4UCT - chain A; structure by X-ray diffraction, 2.10 A resolution.

[Chain A]
Molecule: DNA ligase
Source organism: Haemophilus influenzae
Notes: EC 6.5.1.2; fragment: adenylation domain
Reference sequence: P43813 (DNLJ_HAEIN); residues 1-324 here = UniProt positions 1-324
Chain sequence (324 residues; each row starts with the number of its first residue):
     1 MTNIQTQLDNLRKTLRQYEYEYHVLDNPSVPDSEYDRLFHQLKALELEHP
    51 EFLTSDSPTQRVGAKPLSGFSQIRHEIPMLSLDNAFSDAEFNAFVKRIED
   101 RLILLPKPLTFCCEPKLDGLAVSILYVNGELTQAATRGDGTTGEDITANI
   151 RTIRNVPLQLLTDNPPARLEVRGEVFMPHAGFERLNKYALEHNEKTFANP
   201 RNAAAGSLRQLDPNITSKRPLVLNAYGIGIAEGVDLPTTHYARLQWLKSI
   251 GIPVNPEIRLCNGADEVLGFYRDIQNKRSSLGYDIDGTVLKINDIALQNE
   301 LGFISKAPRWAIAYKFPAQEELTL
Not modelled in the structure: 319-324
Small-molecule neighbours:
  - 5U1 (2-amino-6-methyl-5-(propan-2-yloxy)-3H-[1,2,4]triazolo[1,5-a]pyrimidin-8-ium): L80, S81, L82, E114, P115, K116, Y226, V289, K291, P308, W310, A311
  - IWH (1-(2,4-dimethylbenzyl)-6-oxo-1,6-dihydropyridine-3-carboxamide): Y18, E19, Y22, H23, P28, V30, P31, D32, Y35, D36

[In short]
Ligands of chain A: compound IWH and compound 5U1.
Chain A is DNA ligase (Haemophilus influenzae); the structure, Fragment bound to H.influenza NAD dependent DNA
ligase, was determined by X-ray diffraction, deposited together with 4UCO, 4UCR, 4UCS and 4UCV.
